Entry 9B7S (electron microscopy, 2.84 A resolution); this record covers chains H and L of the 8 polymer chains in the assembly.

[Chain H]
Molecule: Fab3-2 heavy chain
Source organism: Homo sapiens
Amino-acid sequence (138 residues; numbered 20 to 157; the number before each row is that of its first residue):
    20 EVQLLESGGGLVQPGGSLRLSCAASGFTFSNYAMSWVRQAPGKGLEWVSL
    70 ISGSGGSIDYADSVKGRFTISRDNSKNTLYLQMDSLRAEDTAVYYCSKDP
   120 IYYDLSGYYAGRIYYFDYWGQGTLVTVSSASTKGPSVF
Not modelled in the structure: 150-157
Disulfides: Cys41-Cys115

[Chain L]
Molecule: Fab3-2 light chain
Source organism: Homo sapiens
Amino-acid sequence (106 residues; numbered 23 to 128; the number before each row is that of its first residue):
    23 EIVMTQSPATLSVSPGDTATLSCRASHSVSRDLAWYQQKPGQAPRLLIYD
    73 ASTRATGIPARFSGSGSGTEFTLTISSLQSEDFAVYYCQQYINWVTFGPG
   123 TKVDIE
Disulfides: Cys45-Cys110

[How chain H and chain L interact]
Contacting residue pairs - 29 pairs, chain H then chain L:
  Gln58(H) - Gln60(L)  hydrogen bond
  Gln58(H) - Tyr109(L)
  Leu64(H) - Gln60(L)
  Leu64(H) - Pro66(L)  hydrophobic
  Leu64(H) - Tyr109(L)
  Leu64(H) - Phe119(L)
  Trp66(H) - Val117(L)  hydrophobic
  Asp78(H) - Trp116(L)
  Tyr114(H) - Gln60(L)  hydrogen bond
  Tyr114(H) - Gln64(L)
  Tyr114(H) - Ala65(L)  hydrophobic
  Arg131(H) - Asp54(L)  salt bridge
  Arg131(H) - Tyr113(L)  hydrogen bond (side chain-backbone)
  Arg131(H) - Ile114(L)
  Ile132(H) - Tyr113(L)
  Tyr133(H) - Gln111(L)
  Tyr133(H) - Tyr113(L)  hydrophobic
  Tyr134(H) - Tyr58(L)
  Tyr134(H) - Leu68(L)  hydrophobic
  Tyr134(H) - Tyr71(L)  hydrophobic
  Tyr134(H) - Gln111(L)
  Tyr134(H) - Tyr113(L)
  Phe135(H) - Tyr58(L)  hydrogen bond (backbone-side chain)
  Phe135(H) - Leu68(L)
  Phe135(H) - Gln111(L)
  Phe135(H) - Val117(L)  hydrophobic
  Phe135(H) - Phe119(L)  hydrophobic
  Trp138(H) - Pro66(L)
  Gly139(H) - Ala65(L)
Interface residues without a listed pair, chain H (16 interface residues in all): Val56, Gly63, Glu65, Asp136
Interface residues without a listed pair, chain L (17 interface residues in all): Ala56, Asn115

[In short]
The interface between chain H and chain L involves 16 residues on one side and 17 on the other, with 4
hydrogen bonds and 1 salt bridge. Polar contacts include Arg131(H)-Asp54(L), Gln58(H)-Gln60(L) and
Tyr114(H)-Gln60(L).
Here chain H is Fab3-2 heavy chain and chain L is Fab3-2 light chain, both from Homo sapiens. Entry 9B7S
(Fab3-2 in complex with the capsid of Adeno-associated virus type 9) was determined by electron microscopy
(same publication as 9B6N, 9B6O, 9B6Q, 9B6R, 9B6S, 9B6T and 9 further entries).
